1DLH - chains B and C of the 6 polymer chains in the assembly; structure by X-ray diffraction, 2.80 A resolution.

# Chain B
Protein: Class II histocompatibility antigen (HLA-DR1) (beta chain)
From: Homo sapiens
Reference sequence: P13758 (HB2F_HUMAN); residues 3-190 here correspond to UniProt positions 32-219 (UniProt number = residue number + 29)
Sequence (188 residues; row label = number of the first residue in the row):
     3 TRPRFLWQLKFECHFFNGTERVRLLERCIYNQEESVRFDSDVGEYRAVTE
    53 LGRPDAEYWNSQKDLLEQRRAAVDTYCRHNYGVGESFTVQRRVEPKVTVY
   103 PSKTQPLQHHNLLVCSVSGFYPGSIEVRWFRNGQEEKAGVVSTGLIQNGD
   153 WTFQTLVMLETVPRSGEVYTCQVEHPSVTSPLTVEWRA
Cystine bridges: Cys15-Cys79, Cys117-Cys173
Covalent attachments: N-acetylglucosamine (NAG) linked to Asn19

# Chain C
Protein: Enterotoxin type B precursor
Reference sequence: P11133 (HEMA_IAZH2); residues 306-318 here = UniProt positions 306-318
Sequence (13 residues; each row starts with the number of its first residue):
   306 PKYVKQNTLKLAT

# Chain B / chain C interface
Pairs across the interface - 33 pairs, chain B then chain C:
  Trp9(B) - Leu316(C)  hydrophobic
  Leu11(B) - Thr313(C)
  Phe13(B) - Gln311(C)
  Phe13(B) - Asn312(C)
  Glu28(B) - Leu314(C)
  Tyr47(B) - Leu314(C)
  Pro56(B) - Ala317(C)  hydrophobic
  Asp57(B) - Leu316(C)
  Asp57(B) - Ala317(C)  hydrogen bond (side chain-backbone)
  Tyr60(B) - Lys315(C)
  Tyr60(B) - Leu316(C)
  Tyr60(B) - Ala317(C)  hydrophobic
  Trp61(B) - Leu314(C)
  Trp61(B) - Lys315(C)  hydrogen bond (side chain-backbone)
  Trp61(B) - Leu316(C)  hydrophobic
  Leu67(B) - Leu314(C)  hydrophobic
  Gln70(B) - Gln311(C)  hydrogen bond
  Arg71(B) - Gln311(C)
  Arg71(B) - Asn312(C)  hydrogen bond (side chain-backbone)
  Arg71(B) - Leu314(C)
  Ala74(B) - Gln311(C)
  Thr77(B) - Val309(C)
  Tyr78(B) - Val309(C)
  Tyr78(B) - Lys310(C)
  Tyr78(B) - Gln311(C)
  His81(B) - Lys307(C)  hydrogen bond (side chain-backbone)
  His81(B) - Val309(C)
  Asn82(B) - Tyr308(C)
  Asn82(B) - Val309(C)  hydrogen bond (side chain-backbone)
  Val85(B) - Pro306(C)  hydrophobic
  Val85(B) - Lys307(C)
  Gly86(B) - Tyr308(C)
  Phe89(B) - Tyr308(C)
Other interface residues (no listed pair), chain B (21 interface residues in all): Leu26

# Overview
Chain B and chain C form an interface of 21 and 12 residues respectively; the contacts include 6 hydrogen
bonds. Polar pairs include Asp57(B)-Ala317(C), Trp61(B)-Lys315(C) and Gln70(B)-Gln311(C). Covalently linked
N-acetylglucosamine: at Asn19(B).
Chain B is Class II histocompatibility antigen (HLA-DR1) (beta chain) (Homo sapiens) and chain C is
Enterotoxin type B precursor; the structure, Crystal structure of the human class II MHC protein HLA-DR1
complexed with an influenza virus peptide, was determined by X-ray diffraction.
